4L8D - chains A and B of the 3 polymer chains in the assembly; structure by X-ray diffraction, 1.90 A resolution.

Chain A:
Name: H-2 class I histocompatibility antigen, D-B alpha chain
Organism: Mus musculus
UniProt: P01899 (HA11_MOUSE); residues 1-280 here correspond to UniProt positions 25-304 (UniProt number = residue number + 24)
Sequence (280 residues; row label = number of the first residue in the row):
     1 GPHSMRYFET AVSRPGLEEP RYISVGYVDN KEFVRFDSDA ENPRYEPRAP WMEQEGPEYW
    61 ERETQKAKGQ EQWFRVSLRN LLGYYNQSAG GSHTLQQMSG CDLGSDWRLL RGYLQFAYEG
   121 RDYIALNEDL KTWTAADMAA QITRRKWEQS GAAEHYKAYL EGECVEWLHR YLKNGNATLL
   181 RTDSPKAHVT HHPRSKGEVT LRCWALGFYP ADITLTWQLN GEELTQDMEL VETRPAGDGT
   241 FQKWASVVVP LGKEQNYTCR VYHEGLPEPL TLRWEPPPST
Unresolved in the structure: 278-280
Disulfide bonds: C101-C164, C203-C259
From the paper describing this entry:
  - conformationally variable residues: Q97, H155

Chain B:
Name: Beta-2-microglobulin
Organism: Mus musculus
UniProt: P01887 (B2MG_MOUSE); residues 1-99 here correspond to UniProt positions 21-119 (UniProt number = residue number + 20)
Sequence (99 residues; each row starts with the number of its first residue):
     1 IQKTPQIQVY SRHPPENGKP NILNCYVTQF HPPHIEIQML KNGKKIPKVE MSDMSFSKDW
    61 SFYILAHTEF TPTETDTYAC RVKHDSMAEP KTVYWDRDM
Unresolved in the structure: 1
Disulfide bonds: C25-C80

Interface between chain A and chain B:
Pairs across the interface (52):
  F8(A) with F56(B)
  E9(A) with F56(B)
  T10(A) with F56(B); F62(B)
  V12(A) with P33(B), hydrophobic
  Y27(A) with S55(B)
  R35(A) with D53(B), salt bridge; M54(B), hydrogen bond (side chain-backbone); S55(B), hydrogen bond
  R48(A) with D53(B), salt bridge
  T94(A) with H31(B); P33(B)
  Q96(A) with H31(B), hydrogen bond; F56(B); W60(B), hydrogen bond (side chain-backbone); F62(B)
  Q97(A) with F56(B); W60(B)
  M98(A) with F56(B), hydrophobic; K58(B); W60(B), hydrophobic
  Y113(A) with K58(B)
  Q115(A) with W60(B)
  F116(A) with W60(B)
  A117(A) with W60(B), hydrophobic
  E119(A) with H31(B)
  G120(A) with H31(B), hydrogen bond (backbone-side chain)
  D122(A) with W60(B), hydrogen bond
  H192(A) with D98(B), salt bridge
  R202(A) with D98(B), hydrogen bond (side chain-backbone); M99(B)
  W204(A) with D98(B); M99(B)
  L206(A) with P14(B), hydrophobic
  V231(A) with Q8(B)
  E232(A) with Q8(B), hydrogen bond (backbone-side chain)
  T233(A) with Y26(B)
  R234(A) with Q8(B), hydrogen bond; Y10(B); Y26(B); M99(B), hydrogen bond (side chain-backbone)
  P235(A) with Y10(B), hydrogen bond (backbone-side chain); N24(B); Y26(B)
  A236(A) with R12(B), hydrogen bond (backbone-side chain); N24(B), hydrogen bond (backbone-side chain)
  G237(A) with R12(B), hydrogen bond (backbone-side chain); L65(B)
  Q242(A) with Y10(B); S11(B), hydrogen bond (side chain-backbone); R12(B), hydrogen bond (side chain-backbone)
  W244(A) with M99(B), hydrogen bond (side chain-backbone)
Also at the interface, not in a pair above, chain A (32 interface residues in all): D238
Also at the interface, not in a pair above, chain B (22 interface residues in all): S57, Y63, R97

Summary:
Chain A and chain B form an interface of 32 and 22 residues respectively; the contacts include 17 hydrogen
bonds and 3 salt bridges. Polar pairs include R35(A)-D53(B), R48(A)-D53(B) and H192(A)-D98(B). From the paper:
conformational variability at Q97(A) and H155(A).
Here chain A is H-2 class I histocompatibility antigen, D-B alpha chain and chain B is Beta-2-microglobulin,
both from Mus musculus. Entry 4L8D (Crystal structure of the H2Db in complex with the NP-N5D peptide) was
determined by X-ray diffraction together with 4L8B and 4L8C from the same study.
